Entry 5AQD (X-ray diffraction, 2.12 A resolution); this record covers chains A and P of the 12 polymer chains in the assembly.

Chain A:
Name: Phycoerythrin alpha subunit
From: Phormidium rubidum A09DM
Notes: fragment: alpha chain, residues 1-164
UniProtKB: A0A0E3W010 (A0A0E3W010_9CYAN); residue numbers follow UniProt; this construct covers 1-160
Sequence (164 residues; numbered 1 to 164; the number before each row is that of its first residue):
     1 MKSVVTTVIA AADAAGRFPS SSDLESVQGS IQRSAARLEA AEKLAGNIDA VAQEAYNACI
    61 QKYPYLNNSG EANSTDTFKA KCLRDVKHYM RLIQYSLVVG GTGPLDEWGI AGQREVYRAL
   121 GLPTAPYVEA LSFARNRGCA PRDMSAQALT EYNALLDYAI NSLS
Covalently attached groups: phycoerythrobilin (PEB) linked to Cys82, Cys139
Small-molecule neighbours:
  - phycoerythrobilin (PEB), molecule 1: Leu24, Glu25, Gln28
  - phycoerythrobilin (PEB), molecule 2: Arg33, Gln147, Thr150, Glu151
  - phycoerythrobilin (PEB), molecule 3: Lys43, Leu44, Asn47, Ala50, Val51, Glu54, Arg137, Gly138, Arg142, Asp143, Met144, Tyr152
  - phycoerythrobilin (PEB), molecule 4: Cys59, Leu66, Ala72, Asn73, Phe78, Lys81, Arg84, Asp85, Val86, His88, Tyr89, Leu92, Trp108, Val116, Tyr117, Leu120, Leu122, Pro123, Pro126, Tyr127

Chain P:
Name: Phycoerythrin beta subunit
From: Phormidium rubidum A09DM
Notes: fragment: beta chain, residues 1-184
UniProtKB: A0A0E4G455 (A0A0E4G455_9CYAN); residues 8-184 here correspond to UniProt positions 1-177 (UniProt number = residue number - 7)
Sequence (184 residues; row label = number of the first residue in the row):
     1 MLDAFSRAVV QADASTSVVA DMGALKQFIA EGNRRLDAVN AIASNASCMV SDAVAGMICE
    61 NQGLIQAGGN CYPNRRMAAC LRDAEIILRY VTYALLAGDA SVLDDRCLNG LKETYAALGV
   121 PTTSTVRAVQ IMKAQAAAHI KDTPSEARAG GKLRKMGSPV VEDRCASLVA EASSYFDRVI
   181 SALS
Modified residues: Asn70 (n-methyl asparagine; MEN)
Covalently attached groups: phycoerythrobilin (PEB) linked to Cys48, Cys59, Cys80, Cys165
Small-molecule neighbours:
  - phycoerythrobilin (PEB), molecule 1: Ala30, Asn33, Arg34, Leu36, Asp37, Ala38, Ile140, Lys141, Asp142, Ser158, Pro159, Val160, Val161, Arg164, Leu168
  - phycoerythrobilin (PEB), molecule 2: Asn45, Met49, Asp52, Ala55, Gly56, Glu60, Arg127, Ile131, Ala134, Gln135, Ala138, His139, Pro144, Ser145, Arg148, Ala149, Lys152, Leu153, Arg154
  - phycoerythrobilin (PEB), molecule 3: Met57, Leu64, Asn70, Cys71, Arg75, Arg76, Ala79, Arg82, Asp83, Ile86, Ile87, Tyr90, Arg106, Cys107, Leu111, Thr114, Tyr115, Leu118, Val120, Pro121, Ser124, Thr125, Ala128
  - phycoerythrobilin (PEB), molecule 4: Ile58, Ile65, Tyr72, Pro73, Asn74, Met77

Chain A / chain P interface:
Contacting residue pairs (15):
  Ser132(A) - Arg154(P)  hydrogen bond
  Arg135(A) - Arg154(P)
  Arg135(A) - Lys155(P)  hydrogen bond (side chain-backbone)
  Arg135(A) - Met156(P)
  Asn136(A) - Leu153(P)
  Asn136(A) - Arg154(P)  hydrogen bond
  Thr150(A) - Asn40(P)
  Ala154(A) - Asn40(P)
  Asp157(A) - Ser44(P)
  Asp157(A) - Arg154(P)  salt bridge
  Ile160(A) - Arg154(P)
  Asn161(A) - Ala43(P)  hydrogen bond (side chain-backbone)
  Asn161(A) - Ser44(P)  hydrogen bond (side chain-backbone)
  Asn161(A) - Ser47(P)  hydrogen bond (backbone-side chain)
  Ser164(A) - Ser47(P)
Other interface residues (no listed pair), chain P (10 interface residues in all): Asn45, Ala46

Summary:
The interface between chain A and chain P involves 9 residues on one side and 10 on the other; the contacts
include 6 hydrogen bonds and 1 salt bridge. Polar pairs include Asp157(A)-Arg154(P), Ser132(A)-Arg154(P) and
Arg135(A)-Lys155(P). Ligands of chain A: phycoerythrobilin. Chain P binds phycoerythrobilin.
Here chain A is Phycoerythrin alpha subunit and chain P is Phycoerythrin beta subunit, both from Phormidium
rubidum A09DM. Entry 5AQD (Crystal structure of Phormidium Phycoerythrin at pH 8.5) was determined by X-ray
diffraction (same publication as 5FVB).
